Entry 7TMS (electron microscopy, 3.80 A resolution); this record covers chains h and i of the 31 polymer chains in the assembly.

== Chain h (and i) ==
Molecule: V-type proton ATPase subunit c
From: Saccharomyces cerevisiae
Notes: chain i of this document is another copy of the same molecule, construct and numbering; everything in this record applies to it too
UniProt: P25515 (VATL1_YEAST); residues 1-160 here = UniProt positions 1-160
Chain sequence (160 residues; row label = number of the first residue in the row):
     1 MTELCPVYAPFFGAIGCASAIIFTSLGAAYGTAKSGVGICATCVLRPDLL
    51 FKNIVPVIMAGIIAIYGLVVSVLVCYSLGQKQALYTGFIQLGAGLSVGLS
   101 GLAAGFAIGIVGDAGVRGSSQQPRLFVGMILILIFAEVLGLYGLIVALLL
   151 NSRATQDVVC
Unresolved in the structure: 160
UniProt features mapped onto this chain:
  - site: Glu137 (Essential for proton translocation)
  - mutagenesis: Glu137 (E137D: Partial inactivation; E137Q/V/K: Inactivation)

== Interface between chain h and chain i ==
Pairs across the interface (69; chain h residue first):
  Met1(h) - Glu3(i)  hydrogen bond (backbone-side chain)
  Val7(h) - Glu3(i)
  Val7(h) - Leu4(i)  hydrophobic
  Val7(h) - Leu84(i)  hydrophobic
  Val7(h) - Phe88(i)
  Tyr8(h) - Phe88(i)  hydrophobic
  Pro10(h) - Tyr85(i)  hydrophobic
  Pro10(h) - Phe88(i)
  Phe11(h) - Phe88(i)
  Ala14(h) - Phe88(i)
  Cys17(h) - Leu150(i)  hydrophobic
  Ala18(h) - Gly92(i)
  Ala18(h) - Ser96(i)
  Ile21(h) - Val146(i)  hydrophobic
  Ile22(h) - Leu95(i)
  Ile22(h) - Ser96(i)
  Ile22(h) - Leu99(i)  hydrophobic
  Ser25(h) - Ser100(i)
  Ser25(h) - Ala103(i)
  Ser25(h) - Leu139(i)
  Leu26(h) - Leu99(i)
  Leu26(h) - Ala103(i)  hydrophobic
  Ala29(h) - Ala103(i)
  Ala29(h) - Ala107(i)
  Thr32(h) - Val111(i)
  Thr32(h) - Ile132(i)
  Ala33(h) - Ile110(i)  hydrophobic
  Ala33(h) - Val111(i)  hydrophobic
  Gly36(h) - Ile132(i)
  Val37(h) - Ile110(i)  hydrophobic
  Val37(h) - Ala114(i)  hydrophobic
  Cys40(h) - Ala114(i)
  Cys40(h) - Gly115(i)
  Cys43(h) - Leu125(i)  hydrophobic
  Val44(h) - Gln121(i)
  Val44(h) - Gln122(i)
  Pro47(h) - Gln122(i)
  Pro47(h) - Arg124(i)  hydrogen bond (backbone-side chain)
  Asp48(h) - Arg124(i)
  Leu50(h) - Leu125(i)  hydrophobic
  Leu50(h) - Gly128(i)
  Phe51(h) - Val127(i)  hydrophobic
  Ile54(h) - Leu131(i)  hydrophobic
  Val57(h) - Ile132(i)  hydrophobic
  Val57(h) - Phe135(i)  hydrophobic
  Ile58(h) - Phe135(i)  hydrophobic
  Gly61(h) - Tyr142(i)
  Ala64(h) - Leu139(i)  hydrophobic
  Ala64(h) - Tyr142(i)  hydrophobic
  Ile65(h) - Tyr142(i)
  Leu68(h) - Tyr142(i)  hydrophobic
  Leu68(h) - Val146(i)  hydrophobic
  Ser71(h) - Val146(i)
  Val72(h) - Leu149(i)  hydrophobic
  Cys75(h) - Leu149(i)  hydrophobic
  Cys75(h) - Leu150(i)  hydrophobic
  Cys75(h) - Arg153(i)
  Tyr76(h) - Leu149(i)  hydrophobic
  Tyr76(h) - Arg153(i)  hydrogen bond (backbone-side chain)
  Leu78(h) - Tyr85(i)  hydrogen bond (backbone-side chain)
  Leu78(h) - Ile89(i)  hydrophobic
  Leu78(h) - Arg153(i)  hydrogen bond (backbone-side chain)
  Gly79(h) - Tyr85(i)  hydrogen bond (backbone-side chain)
  Gln80(h) - Leu4(i)
  Gln80(h) - Ala83(i)
  Gln80(h) - Tyr85(i)
  Gln80(h) - Val158(i)
  Gln80(h) - Val159(i)  hydrogen bond (side chain-backbone)
  Lys81(h) - Leu4(i)
Other interface residues (no listed pair), chain h (41 interface residues in all): Ala28, Ser35
Other interface residues (no listed pair), chain i (39 interface residues in all): Ala104, Gly118, Ile145, Asp157

== Overview ==
41 residues of chain h face 39 of chain i across their interface; the contacts include 7 hydrogen bonds. Polar
pairs include Met1(h)-Glu3(i), Pro47(h)-Arg124(i) and Tyr76(h)-Arg153(i). Curated annotation (UniProt) lists
one mutagenesis site on chain h.
Both chains are V-type proton ATPase subunit c (Saccharomyces cerevisiae). Entry 7TMS (V-ATPase from
Saccharomyces cerevisiae, State 2) was determined by electron microscopy together with 7TMM, 7TMO, 7TMP, 7TMQ,
7TMR and 7TMT from the same study.
